Entry 3B75 (X-ray diffraction, 2.30 A resolution); this record covers chains A and C of the 4 polymer chains in the assembly.

# Chain A (and C)
Protein: Hemoglobin subunit alpha
Organism: Homo sapiens
Notes: chain C of this document is another copy of the same molecule, construct and numbering; everything in this record applies to it too
Reference sequence: P69905 (HBA_HUMAN); residues 1-141 here correspond to UniProt positions 2-142 (UniProt number = residue number + 1)
Chain sequence (141 residues; row label = number of the first residue in the row):
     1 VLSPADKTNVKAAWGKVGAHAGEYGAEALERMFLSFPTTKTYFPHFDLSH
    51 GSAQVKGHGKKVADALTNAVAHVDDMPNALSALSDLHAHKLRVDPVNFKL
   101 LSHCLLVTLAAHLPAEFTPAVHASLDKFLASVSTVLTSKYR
Ion coordination: heme Fe: H87 (together with oxygen molecule)
Small-molecule neighbours: heme / oxygen molecule: M32, T39, Y42, F43, H45, F46, H58, K61, V62, A65, L66, L83, L86, H87, L91, V93, N97, F98, L101, L105, V132, L136
Curated features (UniProtKB/Swiss-Prot):
  - binding site (O2): H58
  - binding site (heme b): H87
  - site: T8, N9 (Microbial infection: Cleavage), K11 (Not glycated), A13, W14 (Microbial infection: Cleavage), Y24, G25 (Microbial infection: Cleavage), L29, E30 (Microbial infection: Cleavage), H45, F46 (Microbial infection: Cleavage), D47, L48 (Microbial infection: Cleavage), S52, A53 (Microbial infection: Cleavage), V55, K56 (Microbial infection: Cleavage), K56 (Not glycated), G59, K60 (Microbial infection: Cleavage), K60 (Not glycated), K90 (Not glycated), L91, R92 (Microbial infection: Cleavage), K99 (Not glycated), L106, V107 (Microbial infection: Cleavage), T108, L109 (Microbial infection: Cleavage), V121, H122 (Microbial infection: Cleavage), S133, T134 (Microbial infection: Cleavage)
  - modified residue: S3 (Phosphoserine), K7 (N6-succinyllysine), T8 (Phosphothreonine), K11 (N6-succinyllysine), K16 (N6-acetyllysine), Y24 (Phosphotyrosine), S35 (Phosphoserine), K40 (N6-succinyllysine), S49 (Phosphoserine), S102 (Phosphoserine), T108 (Phosphothreonine), S124 (Phosphoserine), S131 (Phosphoserine), T134 (Phosphothreonine), T137 (Phosphothreonine), S138 (Phosphoserine)
  - glycosylation (N-linked (Glc) (glycation) lysine): K7, K16, K40, K61

# Interface between chain A and chain C
Contacting residue pairs (16; chain A residue first):
  V1(A) with S138(C), hydrogen bond (backbone-side chain); K139(C); Y140(C), hydrophobic
  L2(A) with Y140(C)
  S3(A) with Y140(C)
  P4(A) with Y140(C)
  K127(A) with K139(C), hydrogen bond (side chain-backbone)
  V135(A) with V1(C), hydrophobic
  S138(A) with V1(C), hydrogen bond (side chain-backbone)
  K139(A) with S3(C); K127(C), hydrogen bond (backbone-side chain)
  Y140(A) with V1(C), hydrophobic; L2(C); S3(C); P4(C)
  R141(A) with P4(C)
Interface residues without a listed pair, chain A (13 interface residues in all): D6, P77, T134
Interface residues without a listed pair, chain C (12 interface residues in all): D6, P77, T134, V135

# Summary
13 residues of chain A and 12 residues of chain C are in contact; the contacts include 4 hydrogen bonds. Among
the polar pairs are V1(A)-S138(C) and K127(A)-K139(C). Ligands of chain A: heme / oxygen molecule.
Chain A and chain C are both Hemoglobin subunit alpha (Homo sapiens); the structure, Crystal Structure of
Glycated Human Haemoglobin, was determined by X-ray diffraction.
